8IMM - chains 3 and Y of the 41 polymer chains in the assembly; structure by electron microscopy, 2.76 A resolution.

Chain 3:
Name: CpcJ
From: Anthocerotibacter panamensis
Amino-acid sequence (531 residues; each row starts with the number of its first residue):
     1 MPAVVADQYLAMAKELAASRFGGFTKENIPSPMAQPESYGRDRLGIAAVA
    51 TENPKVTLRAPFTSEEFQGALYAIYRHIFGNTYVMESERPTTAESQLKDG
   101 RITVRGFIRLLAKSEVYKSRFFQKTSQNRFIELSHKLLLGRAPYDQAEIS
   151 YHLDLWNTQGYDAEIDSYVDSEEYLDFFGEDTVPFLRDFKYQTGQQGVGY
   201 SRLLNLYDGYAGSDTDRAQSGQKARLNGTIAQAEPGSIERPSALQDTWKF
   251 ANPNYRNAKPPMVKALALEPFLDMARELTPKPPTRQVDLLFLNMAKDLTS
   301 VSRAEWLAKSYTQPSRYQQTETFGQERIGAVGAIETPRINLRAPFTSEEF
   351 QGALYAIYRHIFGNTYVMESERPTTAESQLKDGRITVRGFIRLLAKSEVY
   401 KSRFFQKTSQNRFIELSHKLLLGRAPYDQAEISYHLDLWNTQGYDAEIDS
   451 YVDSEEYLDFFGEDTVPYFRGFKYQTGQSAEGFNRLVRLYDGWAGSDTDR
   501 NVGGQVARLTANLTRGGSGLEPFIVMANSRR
Disordered / not traced: 271-286
Small-molecule neighbours:
  - phycocyanobilin (CYC), molecule 1: Gly40, Phe189, Lys190, Tyr191, Gln195, Gln196, Gly197, Tyr200
  - phycocyanobilin (CYC), molecule 2: Arg76, Asn81, Thr82, Tyr83, Tyr210, Ala211, Ser213, Thr215, Arg217
  - phycocyanobilin (CYC), molecule 3: Thr92, Ser95, Gln96, Lys98, Asp99, Arg101
  - phycocyanobilin (CYC), molecule 4: Ser126, Gln127, Asn128, Gln146, Ile149, Ser150, Leu153, Trp156
  - phycocyanobilin (CYC), molecule 5: Phe323, Gly324, Gln325, Phe472, Lys473, Tyr474, Gln478, Ser479, Ala480, Phe483
  - phycocyanobilin (CYC), molecule 6: Arg359, Asn364, Thr365, Tyr366, Trp493, Ala494, Ser496, Thr498, Arg500
  - phycocyanobilin (CYC), molecule 7: Thr375, Ser378, Gln379, Lys381, Asp382, Arg384
  - phycocyanobilin (CYC), molecule 8: Ser409, Gln410, Asn411, Gln429, Ile432, Ser433, Leu436, Trp439

Chain Y:
Name: CpcB
From: Anthocerotibacter panamensis
Amino-acid sequence (172 residues; row label = number of the first residue in the row):
     1 MNDVFTRAIAQADLKGSFLLESDLDKLASFAKEGVKRLDAVAALTNNAPA
    51 IISDAAHKLFAEQQELIQPGGNAYPHRRMAACLRDMEIILRYVSYALLAG
   101 DASVLDDRCLNGLRETYNALGTPTQSVARAVQLMKDAAMVHLKSTANVTV
   151 GDCSSLYSEAATYFDKAAASIA
Small-molecule neighbours:
  - phycocyanobilin (CYC), molecule 1: Val35, Lys36, Leu38, Asp39, Ala40, Ala42, Leu142, Lys143, Ser144, Thr145, Val148, Thr149, Val150, Gly151, Cys153, Tyr157
  - phycocyanobilin (CYC), molecule 2: His57, Phe60, Ile67, Tyr74, Pro75, His76, Met79
  - phycocyanobilin (CYC), molecule 3: Leu59, Leu66, Asn72, Ala73, Arg77, Arg78, Ala81, Cys82, Asp85, Met86, Ile88, Tyr92, Arg108, Cys109, Leu113, Thr116, Tyr117, Leu120, Thr122, Ser126, Val127, Ala130

Chain 3 / chain Y interface:
Contacting residue pairs - 36 pairs, chain 3 then chain Y:
  Thr312(3) with Gly16(Y)
  Pro314(3) with Leu14(Y); Lys15(Y)
  Gln318(3) with Leu14(Y), hydrogen bond (side chain-backbone)
  Gln319(3) with Leu14(Y)
  Thr320(3) with Leu14(Y)
  Gly329(3) with Asn111(Y), hydrogen bond (backbone-side chain)
  Glu335(3) with Met1(Y), hydrogen bond (side chain-backbone); Arg108(Y), salt bridge
  Tyr366(3) with Arg77(Y), hydrogen bond (backbone-side chain); Ala81(Y), hydrophobic; Arg84(Y); Asp85(Y), hydrogen bond; Ile88(Y)
  Val367(3) with Arg84(Y)
  Met368(3) with Arg77(Y); Ala80(Y), hydrophobic; Arg84(Y)
  Asp491(3) with Gly112(Y)
  Gly492(3) with Asn111(Y)
  Trp493(3) with Tyr92(Y), hydrogen bond; Asp107(Y); Arg108(Y); Asn111(Y)
  Ala494(3) with Arg108(Y); Cys109(Y); Gly112(Y); Leu113(Y), hydrophobic; Thr116(Y), hydrogen bond (backbone-side chain)
  Gly495(3) with Thr116(Y)
  Arg500(3) with Arg77(Y); Leu120(Y)
  Asn501(3) with Ala119(Y); Leu120(Y)
  Val502(3) with Ala119(Y), hydrogen bond (backbone-backbone); Leu120(Y)
Also at the interface, not in a pair above, chain 3 (26 interface residues in all): Ser315, Val331, Gly332, Tyr355, Thr365, Arg403, Ser496, Thr498
Also at the interface, not in a pair above, chain Y (23 interface residues in all): Ala10, Arg91, Gly121

Overview:
26 residues of chain 3 and 23 residues of chain Y are in contact; the contacts include 8 hydrogen bonds and 1
salt bridge. Among the polar pairs are Glu335(3)-Arg108(Y), Gln318(3)-Leu14(Y) and Gly329(3)-Asn111(Y). One
phycocyanobilin molecule is bound between chain 3 and chain Y.
Chain 3 is CpcJ and chain Y is CpcB, both from Anthocerotibacter panamensis; the structure, Rs2'I-Rs2'II,
Rs1'I-Rs1'II, Rb'I-Rb'II cylinder in cyanobacterial phycobilisome from Anthocerotibacter panamensis (Cluster
E), was determined by electron microscopy (same publication as 8IMI, 8IMJ, 8IMK, 8IML, 8IMN and 8IMO).
